Entry 7B5O (electron microscopy, 2.50 A resolution); this record covers chains H and I of the 3 polymer chains in the assembly.

[Chain H]
Name: CDK-activating kinase assembly factor MAT1
From: Homo sapiens
UniProtKB: P51948 (MAT1_HUMAN); numbering as in UniProt (aligned over 1-309)
Amino-acid sequence (328 residues; each row starts with the number of its first residue; numbers below 1 keep their minus sign (Met-18 is residue -18)):
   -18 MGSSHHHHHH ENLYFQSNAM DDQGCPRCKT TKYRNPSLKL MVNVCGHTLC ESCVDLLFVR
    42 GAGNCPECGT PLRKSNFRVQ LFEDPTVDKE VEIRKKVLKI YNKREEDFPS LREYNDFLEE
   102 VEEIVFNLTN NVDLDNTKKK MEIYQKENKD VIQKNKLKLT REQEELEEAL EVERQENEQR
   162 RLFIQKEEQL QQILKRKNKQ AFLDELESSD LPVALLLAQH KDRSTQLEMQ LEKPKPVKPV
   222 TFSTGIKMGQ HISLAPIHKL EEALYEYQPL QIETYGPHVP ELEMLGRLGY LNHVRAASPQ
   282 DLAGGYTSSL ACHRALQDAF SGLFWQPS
Not modelled in the structure: -18 to 243, 309
Sequence notes: initiating methionine (-18); expression tag (-17 to 0)

[Chain I]
Name: Cyclin-H
From: Homo sapiens
UniProtKB: P51946 (CCNH_HUMAN); numbering as in UniProt (aligned over 1-323)
Amino-acid sequence (323 residues; each row starts with the number of its first residue):
     1 MYHNSSQKRH WTFSSEEQLA RLRADANRKF RCKAVANGKV LPNDPVFLEP HEEMTLCKYY
    61 EKRLLEFCSV FKPAMPRSVV GTACMYFKRF YLNNSVMEYH PRIIMLTCAF LACKVDEFNV
   121 SSPQFVGNLR ESPLGQEKAL EQILEYELLL IQQLNFHLIV HNPYRPFEGF LIDLKTRYPI
   181 LENPEILRKT ADDFLNRIAL TDAYLLYTPS QIALTAILSS ASRAGITMES YLSESLMLKE
   241 NRTCLSQLLD IMKSMRNLVK KYEPPRSEEV AVLKQKLERC HSAELALNVI TKKRKGYEDD
   301 DYVSKKSKHE EEEWTDDDLV ESL
Not modelled in the structure: 39-41, 285-323
Curated features (UniProtKB/Swiss-Prot):
  - modified residue: Ser5 (Phosphoserine), Ser132 (Phosphoserine), Ser304 (Phosphoserine), Thr315 (Phosphothreonine), Ser322 (Phosphoserine)
  - mutagenesis: Ser5 (S5A: No effect on the transcriptional activity of the reconstituted TFIIH complex), Ser304 (S304A: No effect on the transcriptional activity of the reconstituted TFIIH complex)

[How chain H and chain I interact]
Pairs across the interface (55):
  Ile253(H) - His3(I)
  Glu254(H) - His3(I)
  Thr255(H) - His3(I)
  Tyr256(H) - His3(I)
  Tyr256(H) - Lys8(I)
  Leu269(H) - Thr176(I)  hydrogen bond (backbone-side chain)
  Gly270(H) - Thr176(I)
  Tyr271(H) - Asp173(I)
  Tyr271(H) - Thr176(I)
  Tyr271(H) - Arg177(I)
  His274(H) - Lys175(I)  hydrogen bond (side chain-backbone)
  His274(H) - Thr176(I)
  Val275(H) - Ile172(I)  hydrophobic
  Cys293(H) - Ile172(I)  hydrophobic
  Arg295(H) - Arg165(I)
  Ala296(H) - Arg165(I)
  Ala296(H) - Gly169(I)
  Ala296(H) - Ile172(I)  hydrophobic
  Leu297(H) - Gly169(I)
  Leu297(H) - Asp173(I)
  Gln298(H) - Met1(I)
  Asp299(H) - Met1(I)
  Asp299(H) - Arg165(I)  salt bridge
  Asp299(H) - Pro166(I)
  Asp299(H) - Ser210(I)
  Ala300(H) - Pro166(I)
  Ala300(H) - Gly169(I)
  Ala300(H) - Phe170(I)
  Ala300(H) - Ser210(I)
  Phe301(H) - Phe170(I)  hydrophobic
  Phe301(H) - Asp173(I)
  Ser302(H) - Met1(I)
  Ser302(H) - Tyr2(I)
  Ser302(H) - His3(I)  hydrogen bond
  Gly303(H) - Thr208(I)  hydrogen bond (backbone-side chain)
  Gly303(H) - Ser210(I)
  Gly303(H) - Gln211(I)
  Leu304(H) - Phe170(I)  hydrophobic
  Leu304(H) - Ser210(I)  hydrogen bond (backbone-side chain)
  Leu304(H) - Gln211(I)  hydrogen bond (backbone-side chain)
  Leu304(H) - Leu214(I)  hydrophobic
  Leu304(H) - Leu248(I)
  Phe305(H) - Leu238(I)  hydrophobic
  Phe305(H) - Cys244(I)  hydrophobic
  Trp306(H) - Tyr2(I)
  Trp306(H) - Lys8(I)
  Trp306(H) - Thr12(I)
  Trp306(H) - Thr208(I)
  Trp306(H) - Gln211(I)  hydrogen bond (backbone-side chain)
  Gln307(H) - Gln247(I)
  Gln307(H) - Ile251(I)
  Pro308(H) - Thr12(I)
  Pro308(H) - Phe13(I)
  Pro308(H) - Ser14(I)
  Pro308(H) - Leu206(I)
Interface residues without a listed pair, chain H (25 interface residues in all): Pro258
Interface residues without a listed pair, chain I (30 interface residues in all): Asn4, Glu168, Tyr231, Leu236

[Overview]
Chain H and chain I form an interface of 25 and 30 residues respectively; the contacts include 7 hydrogen
bonds and 1 salt bridge. Polar contacts include Asp299(H)-Arg165(I), Leu269(H)-Thr176(I) and
His274(H)-Lys175(I). From UniProt: 2 mutagenesis sites on chain I.
Chain H is CDK-activating kinase assembly factor MAT1 and chain I is Cyclin-H, both from Homo sapiens; the
structure, Cryo-EM structure of the human CAK bound to ICEC0942 at 2.5 Angstroms resolution, was determined by
electron microscopy together with 7B5Q from the same study.
